PDB entry 4U7U | X-ray diffraction, 3.00 A resolution | chains V and W of the 24 polymer chains in the assembly

[Chain V]
Molecule: CRISPR system Cascade subunit CasC
Source organism: Escherichia coli K12
UniProt: Q46899 (CASC_ECOLI); numbering as in UniProt (aligned over 1-363)
Amino-acid sequence (363 residues; numbered 1 to 363; the number before each row is that of its first residue):
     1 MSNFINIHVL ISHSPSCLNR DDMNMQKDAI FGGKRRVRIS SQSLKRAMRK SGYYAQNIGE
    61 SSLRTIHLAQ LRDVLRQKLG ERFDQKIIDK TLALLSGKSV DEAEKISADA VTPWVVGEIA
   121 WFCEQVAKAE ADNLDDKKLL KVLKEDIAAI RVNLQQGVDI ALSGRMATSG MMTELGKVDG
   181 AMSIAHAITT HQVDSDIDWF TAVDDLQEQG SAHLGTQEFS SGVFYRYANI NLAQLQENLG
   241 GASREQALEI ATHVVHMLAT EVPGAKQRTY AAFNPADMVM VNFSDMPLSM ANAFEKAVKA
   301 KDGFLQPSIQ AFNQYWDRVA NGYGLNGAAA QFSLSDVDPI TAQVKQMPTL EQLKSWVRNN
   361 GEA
Not modelled in the structure: 99-105, 363
What the authors report for this chain:
  - binding site for crRNA: Lys177, Asp179, Phe200, Val203
  - binding site for crRNA: Asp179

[Chain W]
Molecule: CRISPR system Cascade subunit CasD
Source organism: Escherichia coli K12
UniProt: Q46898 (CAS5_ECOLI); residues 1-224 here = UniProt positions 1-224
Amino-acid sequence (224 residues; each row starts with the number of its first residue):
     1 MRSYLILRLA GPMQAWGQPT FEGTRPTGRF PTRSGLLGLL GACLGIQRDD TSSLQALSES
    61 VQFAVRCDEL ILDDRRVSVT GLRDYHTVLG AREDYRGLKS HETIQTWREY LCDASFTVAL
   121 WLTPHATMVI SELEKAVLKP RYTPYLGRRS CPLTHPLFLG TCQASDPQKA LLNYEPVGGD
   181 IYSEESVTGH HLKFTARDEP MITLPRQFAS REWYVIKGGM DVSQ
Not modelled in the structure: 219-224
What the authors report for this chain:
  - binding site for crRNA: Pro19, Gly38 to Leu39, Arg48, Leu89, Arg108, Tyr142, Tyr145, Arg206, Phe208

[How chain V and chain W interact]
Contacting residue pairs (85; chain V residue first):
  Asn3(V) - Pro140(W)
  Asn3(V) - Arg141(W)
  Phe4(V) - Pro140(W)
  Phe4(V) - Tyr142(W)
  Phe4(V) - Thr143(W)
  Asp21(V) - Tyr85(W)
  Asp22(V) - Tyr85(W)
  Lys27(V) - Asp84(W)  salt bridge
  Lys27(V) - Tyr85(W)  hydrogen bond (side chain-backbone)
  Asp28(V) - Leu82(W)
  Ala29(V) - Met13(W)  hydrophobic
  Ala29(V) - Leu82(W)  hydrophobic
  Ile30(V) - Cys112(W)
  Ile30(V) - Asp113(W)
  Phe31(V) - Pro12(W)  hydrophobic
  Phe31(V) - Asp113(W)
  Gly32(V) - Leu72(W)
  Gly32(V) - Asp113(W)  hydrogen bond (backbone-side chain)
  Gly33(V) - Val77(W)
  Gly33(V) - Asp113(W)  hydrogen bond (backbone-side chain)
  Arg38(V) - Met13(W)
  Arg38(V) - Leu82(W)
  Arg38(V) - Asp84(W)  salt bridge
  Ser41(V) - Ser150(W)
  Gln42(V) - Asp84(W)  hydrogen bond
  Gln42(V) - His86(W)  hydrogen bond
  Arg46(V) - Leu89(W)
  Pro113(V) - Gln47(W)
  Asp146(V) - Arg96(W)  salt bridge
  Ala149(V) - Leu98(W)  hydrophobic
  Arg165(V) - Arg92(W)
  Ala167(V) - Gly90(W)
  Ala167(V) - Arg92(W)  hydrogen bond (backbone-side chain)
  Thr168(V) - Gly90(W)
  Thr168(V) - Arg92(W)
  Thr168(V) - Lys99(W)
  Thr168(V) - Ser100(W)
  Ser169(V) - Leu98(W)
  Gly170(V) - Gly97(W)
  Gly170(V) - Leu98(W)
  Met172(V) - Tyr95(W)
  Met172(V) - Arg96(W)
  Glu174(V) - Arg48(W)
  Leu175(V) - Asp49(W)
  Lys177(V) - Arg48(W)  hydrogen bond (backbone-side chain)
  Asp179(V) - Arg48(W)  salt bridge
  Asp179(V) - Arg149(W)  salt bridge
  Gly180(V) - Arg149(W)
  Ser183(V) - Thr143(W)
  Ser183(V) - Arg149(W)  hydrogen bond
  Ile184(V) - Ser150(W)
  Ala185(V) - Ser150(W)
  Ala185(V) - Pro152(W)  hydrophobic
  His186(V) - Met13(W)
  His186(V) - Tyr110(W)  hydrogen bond
  His186(V) - Ser150(W)  hydrogen bond
  Tyr227(V) - Pro152(W)  hydrophobic
  Asn229(V) - Thr143(W)
  Asn231(V) - Arg141(W)  hydrogen bond (side chain-backbone)
  Asn231(V) - Tyr142(W)
  Asn231(V) - Thr143(W)  hydrogen bond
  Gln234(V) - Tyr142(W)
  Glu237(V) - Tyr142(W)
  Asp285(V) - Leu138(W)
  Asp285(V) - Lys139(W)
  Asp285(V) - Pro140(W)
  Met286(V) - Pro144(W)  hydrophobic
  Met286(V) - Leu153(W)  hydrophobic
  Met286(V) - Leu157(W)  hydrophobic
  Pro287(V) - Pro144(W)
  Leu288(V) - Leu153(W)
  Leu288(V) - His155(W)
  Leu288(V) - Pro156(W)
  Ser289(V) - Pro152(W)
  Ser289(V) - Leu153(W)  hydrogen bond (backbone-backbone)
  Ser289(V) - Thr154(W)
  Ala291(V) - Pro12(W)  hydrophobic
  Asn292(V) - Thr154(W)
  Glu295(V) - Leu70(W)
  Glu295(V) - Leu72(W)
  Lys296(V) - Asp73(W)
  Tyr315(V) - Thr154(W)
  Tyr323(V) - Thr154(W)
  Tyr323(V) - His155(W)
  Tyr323(V) - Pro156(W)
Also at the interface, not in a pair above, chain V (54 interface residues in all): Trp121, Val142, Glu145, Met171, Ile188
Also at the interface, not in a pair above, chain W (46 interface residues in all): Thr80, Arg83, Val88, Ala91, Val137, Pro205
Interface features reported in the paper:
  - pairs named by the authors: Asp179(V)-Arg48(W)

[Summary]
54 residues of chain V face 46 of chain W across their interface, with 13 hydrogen bonds and 5 salt bridges.
Among the polar pairs are Lys27(V)-Asp84(W), Arg38(V)-Asp84(W) and Asp146(V)-Arg96(W). The paper describes a
contact between Asp179(V) and Arg48(W). From the paper: a binding site for crRNA at Lys177(V), Asp179(V) and
Pro19(W) among others.
Here chain V is CRISPR system Cascade subunit CasC and chain W is CRISPR system Cascade subunit CasD, both
from Escherichia coli K12. Entry 4U7U (Crystal structure of RNA-guided immune Cascade complex from E.coli) was
determined by X-ray diffraction.
